PDB entry 6UBR | X-ray diffraction, 1.96 A resolution | chains B and D of the 4 polymer chains in the assembly

[Chain B (and D)]
Protein: Uncharacterized protein
Source organism: Pseudoalteromonas luteoviolacea DSM 6061
Notes: chain D of this document is another copy of the same molecule, construct and numbering; everything in this record applies to it too
UniProtKB: A0A161XU12 (A0A161XU12_9GAMM); residue numbers follow UniProt; this construct covers 1-816
Sequence (816 residues; each row starts with the number of its first residue):
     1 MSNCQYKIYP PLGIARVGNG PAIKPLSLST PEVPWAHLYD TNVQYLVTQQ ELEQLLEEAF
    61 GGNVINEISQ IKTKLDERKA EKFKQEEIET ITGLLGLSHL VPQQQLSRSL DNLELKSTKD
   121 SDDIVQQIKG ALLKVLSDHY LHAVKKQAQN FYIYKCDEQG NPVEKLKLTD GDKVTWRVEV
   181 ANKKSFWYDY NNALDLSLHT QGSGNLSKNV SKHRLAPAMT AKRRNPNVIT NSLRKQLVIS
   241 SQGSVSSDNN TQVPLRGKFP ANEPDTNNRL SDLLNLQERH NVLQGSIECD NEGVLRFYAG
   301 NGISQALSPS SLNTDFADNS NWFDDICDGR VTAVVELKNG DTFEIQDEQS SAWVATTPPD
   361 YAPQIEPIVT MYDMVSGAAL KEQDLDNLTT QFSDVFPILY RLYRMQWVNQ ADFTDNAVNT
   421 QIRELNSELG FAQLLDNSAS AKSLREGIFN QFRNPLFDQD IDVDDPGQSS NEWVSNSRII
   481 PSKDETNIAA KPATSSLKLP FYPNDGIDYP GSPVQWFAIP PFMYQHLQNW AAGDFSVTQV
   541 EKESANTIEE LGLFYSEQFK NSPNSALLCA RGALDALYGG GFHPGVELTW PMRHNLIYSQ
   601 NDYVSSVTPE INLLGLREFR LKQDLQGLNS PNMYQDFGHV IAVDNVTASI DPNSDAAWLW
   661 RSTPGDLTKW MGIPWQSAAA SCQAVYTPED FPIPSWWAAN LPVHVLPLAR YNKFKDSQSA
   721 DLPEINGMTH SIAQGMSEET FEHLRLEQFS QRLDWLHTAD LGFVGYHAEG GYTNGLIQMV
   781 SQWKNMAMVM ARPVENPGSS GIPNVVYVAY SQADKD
Not modelled in the structure: 1-3, 76-81, 115-122, 263-275, 467-469, 816 (chain D: 1-3, 76-81, 114-124, 263-278, 813-816)
Construct notes: engineered mutation Ala678 (Asp in A0A161XU12)
Modified positions: Trp697 (2-amino-3-(6,7-dioxo-6,7-dihydro-1H-indol-3-yl)-propionic acid; TRQ)
Covalently attached groups: covalent link Cys682-Trp697
Bound ions: Mg2+: Asp360, Ala362, Ile365, Ala699, Asn700
Small-molecule neighbours: glycine (GLY): Phe316, His583, Ser681, Cys682, Trp696, Trp697, Tyr772
Reported in the primary citation:
  - binding site for glycine: His583, Ser681
  - mutagenesis - D678A: abolished catalytic activity on glycine

[How chain B and chain D interact]
Pairs across the interface (80; chain B residue first):
  Arg214(B) - His639(D)
  Leu215(B) - His639(D)
  Pro217(B) - His639(D)
  Pro217(B) - Val640(D)  hydrophobic
  Ala218(B) - Thr220(D)
  Met219(B) - Thr220(D)
  Met219(B) - Lys222(D)
  Thr220(B) - Ala218(D)
  Thr220(B) - Met219(D)
  Thr220(B) - Thr220(D)  hydrogen bond (side chain-backbone)
  Lys222(B) - Tyr509(D)
  Asn225(B) - Thr486(D)  hydrogen bond
  Pro226(B) - Ser482(D)
  Pro226(B) - Pro510(D)
  Asn227(B) - Pro481(D)
  Asn227(B) - Ser482(D)  hydrogen bond (side chain-backbone)
  Asn227(B) - Asp484(D)  hydrogen bond (side chain-backbone)
  Asn227(B) - Pro510(D)
  Val228(B) - Thr486(D)
  Ile229(B) - Val474(D)  hydrophobic
  Ile229(B) - Pro510(D)
  Thr230(B) - Asp464(D)
  Thr230(B) - Val474(D)
  Asn231(B) - Asp464(D)  hydrogen bond (backbone-side chain)
  Leu233(B) - Lys491(D)
  Gln236(B) - Ile488(D)
  Pro260(B) - Ile488(D)  hydrophobic
  Gln277(B) - Asn487(D)  hydrogen bond (side chain-backbone)
  Gln277(B) - Ile488(D)
  Gln277(B) - Ala489(D)
  Leu307(B) - Asn487(D)
  Ser308(B) - Asn487(D)  hydrogen bond (backbone-side chain)
  Ser320(B) - Asp484(D)
  Ser320(B) - Glu485(D)
  Asn321(B) - Glu485(D)
  Asn321(B) - Thr486(D)
  Asn321(B) - Asn487(D)  hydrogen bond
  Asp464(B) - Thr230(D)
  Asp464(B) - Asn231(D)  hydrogen bond (side chain-backbone)
  Glu472(B) - Gly638(D)
  Glu472(B) - His639(D)
  Val474(B) - Ile229(D)  hydrophobic
  Val474(B) - Thr230(D)
  Ser475(B) - Ile229(D)
  Ile479(B) - Ile229(D)  hydrophobic
  Pro481(B) - Asn227(D)
  Ser482(B) - Pro226(D)
  Ser482(B) - Asn227(D)  hydrogen bond (backbone-side chain)
  Asp484(B) - Asn227(D)  hydrogen bond (backbone-side chain)
  Asp484(B) - Ser320(D)
  Glu485(B) - Ser320(D)
  Glu485(B) - Asn321(D)
  Thr486(B) - Asn225(D)  hydrogen bond
  Thr486(B) - Val228(D)
  Thr486(B) - Asn321(D)
  Asn487(B) - Leu307(D)
  Asn487(B) - Ser308(D)  hydrogen bond (side chain-backbone)
  Asn487(B) - Asn321(D)  hydrogen bond
  Ile488(B) - Gln236(D)
  Ile488(B) - Leu237(D)  hydrophobic
  Ile488(B) - Pro260(D)  hydrophobic
  Lys491(B) - Thr230(D)
  Lys491(B) - Leu233(D)
  Tyr509(B) - His639(D)
  Tyr509(B) - Val640(D)
  Pro510(B) - Pro226(D)
  Pro510(B) - Asn227(D)
  Pro510(B) - Ile229(D)
  Pro510(B) - His639(D)
  Ser512(B) - His639(D)
  Phe637(B) - Arg214(D)
  Gly638(B) - Glu472(D)
  His639(B) - Arg214(D)
  His639(B) - Leu215(D)
  His639(B) - Pro217(D)
  His639(B) - Tyr509(D)
  His639(B) - Ser512(D)
  Val640(B) - Pro217(D)  hydrophobic
  Val640(B) - Tyr509(D)
  Asp655(B) - Ser469(D)
Also at the interface, not in a pair above, chain B (48 interface residues in all): Leu237, Glu278, Ser470, Asp508, Gly511
Also at the interface, not in a pair above, chain D (48 interface residues in all): Ser311, Ser475, Ile479, Asp508, Gly511, Phe637, Asp655

[Summary]
Chain B and chain D each contribute 48 residues to their interface, with 14 hydrogen bonds. Among the polar
pairs are Thr220(B)-Thr220(D), Asn225(B)-Thr486(D) and Asn227(B)-Ser482(D). Bound to chain B: glycine. The
paper reports a binding site for glycine at His583(B) and Ser681(B); D678A of chain B abolishes catalytic
activity on glycine.
Chain B and chain D are both Uncharacterized protein (Pseudoalteromonas luteoviolacea DSM 6061); the
structure, Crystal structure of D678A GoxA bound to glycine at pH 7.5, was determined by X-ray diffraction,
deposited together with 6UBN, 6UBZ, 6UC1 and 6UFQ.
